Entry 3C6B (X-ray diffraction, 2.17 A resolution); this record covers chain A.

Chain A:
Name: S-formylglutathione hydrolase
Organism: Saccharomyces cerevisiae
Notes: EC 3.1.2.12
Reference sequence: P40363 (SFGH_YEAST); residue numbers follow UniProt; this construct covers 1-299
Amino-acid sequence (299 residues; each row starts with the number of its first residue):
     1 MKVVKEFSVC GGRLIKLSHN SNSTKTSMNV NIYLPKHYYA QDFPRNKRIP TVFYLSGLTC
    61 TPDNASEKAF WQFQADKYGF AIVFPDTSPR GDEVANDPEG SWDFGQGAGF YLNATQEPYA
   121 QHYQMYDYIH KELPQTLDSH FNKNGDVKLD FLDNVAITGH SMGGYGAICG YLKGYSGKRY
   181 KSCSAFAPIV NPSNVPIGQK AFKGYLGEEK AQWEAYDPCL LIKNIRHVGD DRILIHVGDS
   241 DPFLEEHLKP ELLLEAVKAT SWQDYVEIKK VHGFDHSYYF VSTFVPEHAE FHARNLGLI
Unresolved in the structure: 143-147, 208-210
Differences from the reference sequence: engineered mutation Ile197 (Trp in P40363)
Modified residues: Cys60 (s-hydroxycysteine; CSO); Ser161 (2-amino-3-(diethoxy-phosphoryloxy)-propionic acid; SDP)

In short:
Chain A is S-formylglutathione hydrolase (Saccharomyces cerevisiae); the structure, Reaction product of
paraoxon and S-formylglutathione hydrolase W197I mutant, was determined by X-ray diffraction together with
1PV1 from the same study.
